PDB entry 3G0I | X-ray diffraction, 2.10 A resolution | chains A and B

# Chain A (and B)
Molecule: Epoxide hydrolase
From: Aspergillus niger
Notes: EC 3.3.2.9; chain B of this document is another copy of the same molecule, construct and numbering; everything in this record applies to it too
Reference sequence: Q9UR30 (Q9UR30_ASPNG); numbering as in UniProt (aligned over 5-396)
Chain sequence (394 residues; numbered 3 to 396; the number before each row is that of its first residue):
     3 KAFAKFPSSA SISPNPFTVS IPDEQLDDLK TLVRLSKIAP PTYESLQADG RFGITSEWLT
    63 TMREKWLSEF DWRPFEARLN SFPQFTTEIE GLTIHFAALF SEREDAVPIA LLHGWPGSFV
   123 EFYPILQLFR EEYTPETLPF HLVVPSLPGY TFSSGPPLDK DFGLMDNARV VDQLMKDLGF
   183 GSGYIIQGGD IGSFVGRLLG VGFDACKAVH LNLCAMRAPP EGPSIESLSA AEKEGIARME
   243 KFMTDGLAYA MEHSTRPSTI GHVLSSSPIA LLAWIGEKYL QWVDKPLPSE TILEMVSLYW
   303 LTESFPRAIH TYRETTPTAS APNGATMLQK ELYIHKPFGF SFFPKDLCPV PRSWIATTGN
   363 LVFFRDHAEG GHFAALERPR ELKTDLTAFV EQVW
Disordered / not traced: 320-328
Construct notes: expression tag (3-4)
Residues lining bound ligands: 2-propylpentanamide (VPR): Trp117, Asp192, Ile193, Phe196, Leu215, Phe244, Tyr251, Trp284, Tyr314, Thr317, Asp348, Leu349, Cys350, His374
From the paper describing this entry:
  - binding site for 2-propylpentanamide: Asp192, Tyr251, Tyr314, Leu349
  - conformationally variable residues: Leu349
  - catalytic residues: Asp192, Tyr251, Tyr314, Asp348, His374 (citing earlier work)

# How chain A and chain B interact
Contacting residue pairs (122):
  Leu34(A) with Leu37(B); Lys39(B)
  Leu37(A) with Leu34(B); Leu37(B), hydrophobic
  Ser38(A) with Ser268(B)
  Lys39(A) with Ser267(B); Ser268(B), hydrogen bond (backbone-backbone)
  Ile40(A) with His264(B)
  Ala41(A) with Gly263(B); His264(B), hydrogen bond (backbone-side chain); Ser267(B); Pro308(B), hydrophobic
  Pro42(A) with Glu305(B)
  Pro43(A) with Leu160(B)
  Thr44(A) with Leu160(B); Pro308(B)
  Tyr45(A) with Pro159(B); Leu160(B); Lys162(B); Asp163(B); Arg315(B)
  Glu46(A) with Pro259(B); Ser260(B); His312(B); Arg315(B), salt bridge
  Ser47(A) with Ser260(B); His264(B)
  Leu48(A) with Leu160(B), hydrophobic
  Arg53(A) with Thr257(B); Arg258(B)
  Phe54(A) with Thr257(B); Arg258(B); Pro259(B); Ser260(B), hydrogen bond (backbone-backbone); Thr261(B); Arg315(B)
  Gly55(A) with Arg258(B); Thr261(B)
  Ile56(A) with Ser260(B), hydrogen bond (backbone-side chain); Thr261(B), hydrogen bond (backbone-side chain); His264(B)
  Ser58(A) with His264(B), hydrogen bond
  Leu61(A) with His264(B)
  Pro159(A) with Tyr45(B)
  Leu160(A) with Pro43(B); Thr44(B); Tyr45(B); Leu48(B)
  Lys162(A) with Tyr45(B)
  Asp163(A) with Tyr45(B)
  Asp247(A) with Thr257(B); Arg258(B), salt bridge
  Gly248(A) with Arg258(B)
  Ala250(A) with Met253(B); Glu254(B); Thr257(B)
  Tyr251(A) with Glu254(B), hydrogen bond (backbone-side chain)
  Met253(A) with Thr246(B); Ala250(B); Met253(B), hydrophobic
  Glu254(A) with Ala250(B); Tyr251(B), hydrogen bond (side chain-backbone); Trp276(B)
  Thr257(A) with Arg53(B); Phe54(B); Asp247(B); Ala250(B)
  Arg258(A) with Arg53(B); Phe54(B); Gly55(B); Asp247(B), salt bridge; Gly248(B); Glu279(B), salt bridge; Gln283(B), hydrogen bond
  Pro259(A) with Glu46(B); Phe54(B)
  Ser260(A) with Glu46(B); Ser47(B); Phe54(B), hydrogen bond (backbone-backbone); Ile56(B), hydrogen bond (side chain-backbone)
  Thr261(A) with Phe54(B); Gly55(B); Ile56(B), hydrogen bond (side chain-backbone); Ala275(B); Glu279(B), hydrogen bond
  Gly263(A) with Ala41(B)
  His264(A) with Ala41(B), hydrogen bond (side chain-backbone); Ser47(B); Ile56(B); Ser58(B); Leu61(B)
  Val265(A) with Val265(B), hydrophobic; Leu266(B), hydrophobic; Ala272(B); Ala275(B), hydrophobic
  Leu266(A) with Val265(B), hydrophobic
  Ser267(A) with Lys39(B); Ala41(B)
  Ser268(A) with Ser38(B); Lys39(B), hydrogen bond (backbone-backbone); Ser269(B); Ile271(B); Ala272(B)
  Ser269(A) with Ser268(B); Ser269(B)
  Ile271(A) with Ser268(B)
  Ala272(A) with Val265(B); Ser268(B)
  Ala275(A) with Thr261(B); Val265(B), hydrophobic
  Trp276(A) with Glu254(B)
  Glu279(A) with Arg258(B), salt bridge; Thr261(B), hydrogen bond
  Gln283(A) with Arg258(B), hydrogen bond
  Trp302(A) with Lys39(B)
  Glu305(A) with Pro42(B)
  Pro308(A) with Pro42(B); Thr44(B)
  His312(A) with Glu46(B)
  Arg315(A) with Tyr45(B); Glu46(B), salt bridge; Phe54(B)
Also at the interface, not in a pair above, chain A (58 interface residues in all): Thr57, Asp161, Thr246, Ile262, Lys280, Arg309
Also at the interface, not in a pair above, chain B (59 interface residues in all): Asp30, Thr33, Ile40, Thr57, Asp161, Ile262, Lys280, Arg309

# In short
58 residues of chain A and 59 residues of chain B are in contact; the contacts include 17 hydrogen bonds and 6
salt bridges. Polar pairs include Glu46(A)-Arg315(B), Asp247(A)-Arg258(B) and Arg258(A)-Glu279(B). The paper
reports catalytic residues Asp192(A), Tyr251(A) and Tyr314(A) among others; a binding site for
2-propylpentanamide at Asp192(A), Tyr251(A) and Tyr314(A) among others.
Both chains are Epoxide hydrolase (Aspergillus niger). Entry 3G0I (Complex of Aspergillus niger epoxide
hydrolase with valpromide (2-propylpentanamide)) was determined by X-ray diffraction, deposited together with
3G02.
